PDB entry 5Z3L | electron microscopy, 4.31 A resolution (low resolution: residue-level contacts below are approximate; hydrogen-bond / salt-bridge calls are withheld) | chains A and J of the 11 polymer chains in the assembly

Chain A:
Name: Histone H3.2
From: Xenopus laevis
UniProtKB: P84233 (H32_XENLA); residues 1-135 here correspond to UniProt positions 2-136 (UniProt number = residue number + 1)
Chain sequence (135 residues; each row starts with the number of its first residue):
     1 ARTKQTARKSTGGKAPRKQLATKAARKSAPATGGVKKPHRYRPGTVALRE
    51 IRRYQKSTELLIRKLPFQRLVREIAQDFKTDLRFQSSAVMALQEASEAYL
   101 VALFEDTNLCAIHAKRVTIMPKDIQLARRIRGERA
Unresolved in the structure: 1-36, 135
Curated features (UniProtKB/Swiss-Prot):
  - modified residue: Arg2 (Asymmetric dimethylarginine), Thr3 (Phosphothreonine), Lys4 (Allysine), Gln5 (5-glutamyl dopamine), Thr6 (Phosphothreonine), Arg8 (Citrulline), Lys9 (N6,N6,N6-trimethyllysine), Ser10 (ADP-ribosylserine), Thr11 (Phosphothreonine), Lys14 (N6-(2-hydroxyisobutyryl)lysine), Arg17 (Asymmetric dimethylarginine), Lys18 (N6-(2-hydroxyisobutyryl)lysine), Lys23 (N6-(2-hydroxyisobutyryl)lysine), Arg26 (Citrulline), Lys27 (N6,N6,N6-trimethyllysine), Ser28 (ADP-ribosylserine), Lys36 (N6,N6,N6-trimethyllysine), Lys37 (N6-methyllysine), Tyr41 (Phosphotyrosine), Lys56 (N6,N6,N6-trimethyllysine) and 8 more in UniProt
  - lipidation: Cys110 (S-palmitoyl cysteine)

Chain J:
Molecule: 167-nt DNA strand
Sequence (167 nucleotides; numbered -19 to 147; the number before each row is that of its first residue; numbers below 1 keep their minus sign (DA-19 is residue -19)):
   -19 ATCGTACTTCTCGACAAGCTTCAGGATGTATATATCTGACACGTGCCTGG
    31 AGACTAGGGAGTAATCCCCTTGGCGGTTAAAACGCGGGGGACAGCGCGTA
    81 CGTGCGTTTAAGCGGTGCTAGAGCTGTCTACGACCAATTGAGCGGCCTCG
   131 GCACCGGGATTCTCGAT
Unresolved in the structure: -19 to 0, 147

Interface between chain A and chain J:
Pairs across the interface - 17 pairs, chain A then chain J:
  Arg40(A) with DG66(J)
  Tyr41(A) with DC144(J)
  Arg42(A) with DG68(J); DG69(J); DC144(J)
  Pro43(A) with DG68(J)
  Thr45(A) with DC144(J)
  Arg63(A) with DA61(J)
  Arg72(A) with DT50(J)
  Leu82(A) with DT50(J)
  Arg83(A) with DT50(J)
  Phe84(A) with DC49(J); DT50(J)
  Lys115(A) with DA71(J)
  Arg116(A) with DA71(J)
  Val117(A) with DA71(J)
  Thr118(A) with DA71(J)
Interface residues without a listed pair, chain A (15 interface residues in all): Gln85
Interface residues without a listed pair, chain J (11 interface residues in all): DA60, DT143, DG145

Overview:
15 residues of chain A face 11 of chain J across their interface.
Here chain A is Histone H3.2 (Xenopus laevis) and chain J is a 167-nt DNA strand. Entry 5Z3L (Structure of
Snf2-nucleosome complex in apo state) was determined by electron microscopy together with 5Z3U, 5Z3V, 5Z3O,
6IY2 and 6IY3 from the same study.
